PDB entry 4Y8P | X-ray diffraction, 2.80 A resolution | chains L and M of the 34 polymer chains in the assembly

== Chain L ==
Name: Proteasome subunit beta type-6
From: Saccharomyces cerevisiae (strain ATCC 204508 / S288c)
Notes: EC 3.4.25.1
Reference sequence: P23724 (PSB6_YEAST); residues 1-222 here correspond to UniProt positions 20-241 (UniProt number = residue number + 19)
Chain sequence (222 residues; numbered 1 to 222; the number before each row is that of its first residue):
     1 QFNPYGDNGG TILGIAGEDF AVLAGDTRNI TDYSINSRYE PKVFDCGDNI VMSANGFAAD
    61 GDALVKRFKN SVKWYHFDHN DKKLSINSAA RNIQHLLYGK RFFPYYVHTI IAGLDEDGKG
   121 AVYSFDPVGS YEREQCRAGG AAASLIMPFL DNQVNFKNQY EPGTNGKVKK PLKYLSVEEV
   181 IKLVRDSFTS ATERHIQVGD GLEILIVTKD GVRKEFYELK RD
Metal / ion sites: Mg2+: Asp222 (shared with 3 residues of chain V)

== Chain M ==
Name: Proteasome subunit beta type-7
From: Saccharomyces cerevisiae (strain ATCC 204508 / S288c)
Notes: EC 3.4.25.1; engineered mutation(s): Last seven amino acids form the C-terminus have been removed
Reference sequence: P30657 (PSB7_YEAST); residues -12 to 226 here correspond to UniProt positions 21-259 (UniProt number = residue number + 33)
Chain sequence (239 residues; numbered -12 to 226; the number before each row is that of its first residue; numbers below 1 keep their minus sign (Thr-12 is residue -12)):
   -12 TQIANAGASP MVNTQQPIVT GTSVISMKYD NGVIIAADNL GSYGSLLRFN GVERLIPVGD
    48 NTVVGISGDI SDMQHIERLL KDLVTENAYD NPLADAEEAL EPSYIFEYLA TVMYQRRSKM
   108 NPLWNAIIVA GVQSNGDQFL RYVNLLGVTY SSPTLATGFG AHMANPLLRK VVDRESDIPK
   168 TTVQVAEEAI VNAMRVLYYR DARSSRNFSL AIIDKNTGLT FKKNLQVENM KWDFAKDIK
Unresolved in the structure: -12 to 0, 225-226

== Interface between chain L and chain M ==
Contacting residue pairs (40; chain L residue first):
  Gln1(L) with Thr1(M), hydrogen bond
  Phe2(L) with Thr1(M); Arg104(M); Pro109(M), hydrophobic; Trp111(M), hydrophobic; Leu132(M), hydrophobic; Leu133(M), hydrophobic
  Asn3(L) with Leu133(M)
  Pro4(L) with Arg104(M), hydrogen bond (backbone-side chain); Met107(M), hydrophobic; Leu133(M)
  Tyr5(L) with Arg104(M)
  Asn8(L) with Val135(M)
  Asn29(L) with Tyr137(M)
  Ser34(L) with His149(M), hydrogen bond
  Ile35(L) with Arg156(M), hydrogen bond (backbone-side chain)
  Asn36(L) with Tyr137(M); Ser139(M); Arg156(M)
  Ser37(L) with Ser138(M), hydrogen bond (side chain-backbone)
  Glu40(L) with Arg128(M), salt bridge; Tyr137(M); Ser138(M), hydrogen bond (side chain-backbone)
  Phe57(L) with Arg104(M); Leu133(M); Val135(M), hydrophobic
  Ala59(L) with Tyr101(M); Leu133(M); Gly134(M); Val135(M)
  Asp60(L) with Tyr101(M), hydrogen bond; Arg104(M), salt bridge
  Asp62(L) with Thr136(M), hydrogen bond
  Ala63(L) with Tyr101(M)
  Lys66(L) with Glu94(M), salt bridge
  Phe103(L) with Arg104(M); Ser105(M)
  Tyr105(L) with Tyr101(M)
  Arg221(L) with Asp160(M), salt bridge; Arg161(M)
Other interface residues (no listed pair), chain L (24 interface residues in all): Gly6, Tyr39, Glu218
Other interface residues (no listed pair), chain M (23 interface residues in all): Leu142, Ala148

== In short ==
The interface between chain L and chain M involves 24 residues on one side and 23 on the other; the contacts
include 8 hydrogen bonds and 4 salt bridges. Polar contacts include Glu40(L)-Arg128(M), Asp60(L)-Arg104(M) and
Lys66(L)-Glu94(M).
Chain L is Proteasome subunit beta type-6 and chain M is Proteasome subunit beta type-7, both from
Saccharomyces cerevisiae (strain ATCC 204508 / S288c); the structure, Yeast 20S proteasome beta7-delta7_Cter
mutant in complex with Ac-PAL-ep, was determined by X-ray diffraction, deposited together with 4Y69, 4Y6A,
4Y6V, 4Y6Z, 4Y70, 4Y74 and 34 further entries.
